Entry 6O00 (electron microscopy, 4.18 A resolution (low resolution: residue-level contacts below are approximate; hydrogen-bond / salt-bridge calls are withheld)); this record covers chains A and B of the 6 polymer chains in the assembly.

Chain A (and B):
Name: Volume-regulated anion channel subunit LRRC8A
Organism: Mus musculus
Notes: chain B of this document is another copy of the same molecule, construct and numbering; everything in this record applies to it too
Reference sequence: Q80WG5 (LRC8A_MOUSE); residues 1-810 here = UniProt positions 1-810
Chain sequence (820 residues; numbered 1 to 820; the number before each row is that of its first residue):
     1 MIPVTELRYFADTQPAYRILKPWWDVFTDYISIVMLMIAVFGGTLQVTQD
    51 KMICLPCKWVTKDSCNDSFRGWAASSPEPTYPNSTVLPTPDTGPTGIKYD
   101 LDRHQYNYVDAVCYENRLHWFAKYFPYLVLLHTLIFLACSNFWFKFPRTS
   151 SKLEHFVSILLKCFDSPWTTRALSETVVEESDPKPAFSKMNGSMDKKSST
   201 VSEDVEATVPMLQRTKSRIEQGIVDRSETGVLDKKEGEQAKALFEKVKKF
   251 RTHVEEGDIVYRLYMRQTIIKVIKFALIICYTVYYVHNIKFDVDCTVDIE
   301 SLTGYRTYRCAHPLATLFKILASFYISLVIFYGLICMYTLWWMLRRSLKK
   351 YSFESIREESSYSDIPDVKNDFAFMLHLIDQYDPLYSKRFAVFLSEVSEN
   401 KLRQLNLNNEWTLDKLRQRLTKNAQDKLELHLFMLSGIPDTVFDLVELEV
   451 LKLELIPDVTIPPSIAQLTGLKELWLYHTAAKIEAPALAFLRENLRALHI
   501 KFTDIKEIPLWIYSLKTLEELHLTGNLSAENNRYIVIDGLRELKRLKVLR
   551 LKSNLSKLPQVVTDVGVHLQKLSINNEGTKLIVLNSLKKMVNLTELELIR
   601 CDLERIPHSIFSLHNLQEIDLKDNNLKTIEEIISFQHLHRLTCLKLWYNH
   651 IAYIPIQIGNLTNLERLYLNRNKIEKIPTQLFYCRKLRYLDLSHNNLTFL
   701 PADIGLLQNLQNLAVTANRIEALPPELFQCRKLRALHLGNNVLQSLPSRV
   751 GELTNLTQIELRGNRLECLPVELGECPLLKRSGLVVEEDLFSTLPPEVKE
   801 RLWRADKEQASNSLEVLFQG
Unresolved in the structure: 1-14, 69-91, 175-232, 409-820
Sequence notes: expression tag (811-820)
Curated features (UniProtKB/Swiss-Prot):
  - motif: L706, L707 (Di-leucine motif)
  - site: R103 (Required for anion selectivity)
  - modified residue: M1 (N-acetylmethionine), T200 (Phosphothreonine), S202 (Phosphoserine), T215 (Phosphothreonine), S217 (Phosphoserine)
  - glycosylation (N-linked (GlcNAc...) asparagine): N66, N83
  - natural variant: F443 to A810 (deletion: In ebo)
  - mutagenesis: V40 (V40D: Abolishes activity in hypotonic solution), T44 (T44D: Abolishes activity in hypotonic solution), V47 (V47D: Abolishes activity in hypotonic solution; V47K/N: Impairs activity in hypotonic solution), T48 (T48D: Abolishes activity in hypotonic solution; T48W/Y/K/N: Impairs activity in hypotonic solution), R103 (R103A: No effect on anion channel activity. Impairs channel selectivity, so that the channel is also permeable to Na(+) ions)
Cystine bridges: C54-C310, C57-C65, C113-C295

How chain A and chain B interact:
Pairs across the interface - 44 pairs, chain A then chain B:
  V47(A) - L45(B)
  K58(A) - P94(B)
  Y99(A) - T95(B)
  Y99(A) - G96(B)
  D100(A) - G96(B)
  D100(A) - I97(B)
  L101(A) - G96(B)
  L101(A) - I97(B)
  D102(A) - Y106(B)
  R103(A) - R103(B)
  H104(A) - I53(B)
  H104(A) - R103(B)
  H104(A) - Y106(B)
  H104(A) - N107(B)
  Q105(A) - L55(B)
  Q105(A) - I97(B)
  Q105(A) - Y99(B)
  Y108(A) - I53(B)
  Y108(A) - L55(B)
  Y108(A) - D292(B)
  Y108(A) - R309(B)
  Y108(A) - A311(B)
  A111(A) - F291(B)
  E115(A) - F291(B)
  E115(A) - T316(B)
  Y124(A) - T316(B)
  Y127(A) - F41(B)
  F142(A) - F27(B)
  E300(A) - I97(B)
  S301(A) - W59(B)
  S301(A) - D67(B)
  S301(A) - S68(B)
  S301(A) - I97(B)
  L302(A) - I97(B)
  L302(A) - Y99(B)
  T303(A) - T95(B)
  T303(A) - G96(B)
  T303(A) - I97(B)
  G304(A) - P94(B)
  G304(A) - T95(B)
  G304(A) - I97(B)
  Y305(A) - P94(B)
  Y305(A) - T95(B)
  Y305(A) - G96(B)
Interface residues without a listed pair, chain A (27 interface residues in all): V112, L131, K145, P147, S151, H155
Interface residues without a listed pair, chain B (34 interface residues in all): W23, Y30, P56, C57, K98, D110, C310, P313, L317, F324, Y382, D383, L385

Overview:
27 residues of chain A and 34 residues of chain B are in contact. From UniProt: 5 mutagenesis sites on chain
A.
Both chains are Volume-regulated anion channel subunit LRRC8A (Mus musculus). Entry 6O00 (apo-LRRC8A in MSP2N2
nanodisc constricted state) was determined by electron microscopy together with 6NZW and 6NZZ from the same
study.
